8KD4 - chains T and Y of the 16 polymer chains in the assembly; structure by electron microscopy, 2.93 A resolution.

== Chain T ==
Name: Histone H4
Source organism: Xenopus laevis
UniProt: P62799 (H4_XENLA); residues 1-102 here correspond to UniProt positions 2-103 (UniProt number = residue number + 1)
Amino-acid sequence (102 residues; row label = number of the first residue in the row):
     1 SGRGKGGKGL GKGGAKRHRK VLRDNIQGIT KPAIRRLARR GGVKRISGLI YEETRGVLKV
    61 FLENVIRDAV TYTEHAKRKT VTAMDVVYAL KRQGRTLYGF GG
Unresolved in the structure: 1-21, 101-102
Curated features (UniProtKB/Swiss-Prot):
  - DNA-binding region: Lys16 to Lys20
  - modified residue: Ser1 (N-acetylserine), Arg3 (Asymmetric dimethylarginine), Lys5 (N6-(2-hydroxyisobutyryl)lysine), Lys8 (N6-(2-hydroxyisobutyryl)lysine), Lys12 (N6-(2-hydroxyisobutyryl)lysine), Lys16 (N6-(2-hydroxyisobutyryl)lysine), Lys20 (N6,N6,N6-trimethyllysine), Lys31 (N6-(2-hydroxyisobutyryl)lysine), Lys44 (N6-(2-hydroxyisobutyryl)lysine), Ser47 (Phosphoserine), Tyr51 (Phosphotyrosine), Lys59 (N6-(2-hydroxyisobutyryl)lysine), Lys77 (N6-(2-hydroxyisobutyryl)lysine), Lys79 (N6-(2-hydroxyisobutyryl)lysine), Tyr88 (Phosphotyrosine), Lys91 (N6-(2-hydroxyisobutyryl)lysine)
  - cross-link (Glycyl lysine isopeptide (Lys-Gly)): Lys31 (interchain with G-Cter in UFM1), Lys91 (interchain with G-Cter in ubiquitin)

== Chain Y ==
Molecule: 187bp DNA
Sequence (187 nucleotides; numbered -93 to 93; the number before each row is that of its first residue; numbers below 1 keep their minus sign (DG-93 is residue -93)):
   -93 GGACCCTATA CGCGGCCGCC CTGGAGAATC CCGGTGCCGA GGCCGCTCAA TTGGTCGTAG
   -33 ACAGCTCTAG CACCGCTTAA ACGCACGTAC GCGCTGTCCC CCGCGTTTTA ACCGCCAAGG
    27 GGATTACTCC CTAGTCTCCA GGCACGTGTC AGATATATAC ATCCTGTTCT AGAGCGGCCG
    87 CCACCGC
Unresolved in the structure: -93 to -76, 89-93

== Chain T / chain Y interface ==
Contacting residue pairs (13):
  Arg35(T) - DC8(Y)  salt bridge to the phosphate
  Arg45(T) - DC7(Y)  sugar contact
  Arg45(T) - DC8(Y)  phosphate contact
  Ile46(T) - DC7(Y)  sugar contact
  Ile46(T) - DC8(Y)  hydrogen bond to the phosphate
  Ser47(T) - DC7(Y)  hydrogen bond to the phosphate
  Gly48(T) - DC7(Y)  hydrogen bond to the phosphate
  Tyr51(T) - DC8(Y)  phosphate contact
  Arg78(T) - DG28(Y)  phosphate contact
  Lys79(T) - DG27(Y)  phosphate contact
  Lys79(T) - DG28(Y)  hydrogen bond to the phosphate
  Thr80(T) - DG27(Y)  phosphate contact
  Thr80(T) - DG28(Y)  hydrogen bond to the phosphate
Also at the interface, not in a pair above, chain T (11 interface residues in all): Arg39, Lys77
Also at the interface, not in a pair above, chain Y (5 interface residues in all): DA29

== Summary ==
11 residues of chain T and 5 residues of chain Y are in contact, with 5 hydrogen bonds and 1 salt bridge.
Polar contacts include Ile46(T)-DC8(Y), Ser47(T)-DC7(Y) and Gly48(T)-DC7(Y). Curated annotation (UniProt)
lists a DNA-binding region on chain T.
Chain T is Histone H4 (Xenopus laevis) and chain Y is 187bp DNA; the structure, Rpd3S in complex with
nucleosome with H3K36MLA modification and 187bp DNA, class1, was determined by electron microscopy (same
publication as 8KC7, 8KD2, 8KD3, 8KD5, 8KD6 and 8KD7).
